3QAZ - chains A and B of the 3 polymer chains in the assembly; structure by X-ray diffraction, 3.80 A resolution.

== Chain A ==
Name: Interleukin-2
Organism: Homo sapiens
Reference sequence: P60568 (IL2_HUMAN); residues 1-133 here correspond to UniProt positions 21-153 (UniProt number = residue number + 20)
Chain sequence (136 residues; numbered -2 to 133; the number before each row is that of its first residue; numbers below 1 keep their minus sign (Ala-2 is residue -2)):
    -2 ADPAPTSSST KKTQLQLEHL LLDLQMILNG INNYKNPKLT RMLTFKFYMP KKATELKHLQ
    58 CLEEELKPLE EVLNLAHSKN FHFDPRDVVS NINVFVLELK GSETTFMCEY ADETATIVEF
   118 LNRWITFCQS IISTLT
Disordered / not traced: -2 to 5, 32-34, 99-102
Disulfides: Cys58-Cys105
Construct notes: expression tag (-2 to 0); engineered mutation His74 (Gln94 in P60568), Phe80 (Leu100 in P60568), Asp81 (Arg101 in P60568), Val85 (Leu105 in P60568), Val86 (Ile106 in P60568), Phe92 (Ile112 in P60568)
Curated features (UniProtKB/Swiss-Prot):
  - glycosylation: Thr3 (O-linked (GalNAc...) threonine)
Reported in the primary citation:
  - mutagenesis - F42A (120-fold): decreased binding to CD25
  - mutagenesis - F42A (1 log): decreased signaling in response to CD25+ cells
  - mutagenesis - F42A: unchanged signaling in response to CD25- cells

== Chain B ==
Name: Interleukin-2 receptor subunit beta
Organism: Homo sapiens
Reference sequence: P14784 (IL2RB_HUMAN); residues -2 to 214 here correspond to UniProt positions 24-240 (UniProt number = residue number + 26)
Chain sequence (217 residues; row label = number of the first residue in the row; numbers below 1 keep their minus sign (Ala-2 is residue -2)):
    -2 ADPAVQGTSQ FTCFYNSRAQ ISCVWSQDGA LQDTSCQVHA WPDRRRWQQT CELLPVSQAS
    58 WACNLILGAP DSQKLTTVDI VTLRVLCREG VRWRVMAIQD FKPFENLRLM APISLQVVHV
   118 ETHRCNISWE ISQASHYFER HLEFEARTLS PGHTWEEAPL LTLKQKQEWI CLETLTPDTQ
   178 YEFQVRVKPL QGEFTTWSPW SQPLAFRTKP AALGKDT
Disordered / not traced: -2 to 6, 25-30, 208-214
Disulfides: Cys10-Cys20, Cys33-Cys84, Cys48-Cys60
Construct notes: engineered mutation Asp-1 (Ser25 in P14784), Pro0 (Ala26 in P14784), Gln3 (Asn29 in P14784), Gln17 (Asn43 in P14784), Gln45 (Asn71 in P14784)
Ligand contacts: N-acetylglucosamine (NAG; 2-acetamido-2-deoxy-beta-D-glucopyranose): Val115, Asn123, Trp166, Cys168
Curated features (UniProtKB/Swiss-Prot):
  - motif: Trp194 to Ser198 (WSXWS motif)
  - glycosylation: Asn123 (N-linked (GlcNAc...) asparagine)

== Interface between chain A and chain B ==
Pairs across the interface (24):
  Leu12(A) with Gln188(B)
  Gln13(A) with Thr74(B); Val75(B)
  His16(A) with Tyr134(B); Gln188(B)
  Leu19(A) with His133(B); Tyr134(B); Glu136(B)
  Asp20(A) with His133(B), salt bridge; Tyr134(B), hydrogen bond
  Met23(A) with His133(B), hydrogen bond
  Arg83(A) with Lys71(B)
  Asp84(A) with Ser69(B); Gln70(B); Lys71(B), salt bridge
  Asn88(A) with Arg42(B), hydrogen bond; Gln70(B), hydrogen bond (side chain-backbone); Thr73(B), hydrogen bond; Tyr134(B)
  Val91(A) with Arg41(B); Val75(B), hydrophobic
  Phe92(A) with Thr73(B); Tyr134(B)
  Glu95(A) with Arg41(B), salt bridge
Other interface residues (no listed pair), chain A (13 interface residues in all): Glu15
Other interface residues (no listed pair), chain B (15 interface residues in all): Asp76, Phe101, His138

== Overview ==
13 residues of chain A and 15 residues of chain B are in contact, with 5 hydrogen bonds and 3 salt bridges.
Among the polar pairs are Asp20(A)-His133(B), Asp84(A)-Lys71(B) and Glu95(A)-Arg41(B). From the paper: F42A of
chain A reduces binding to CD25; F42A of chain A reduces signaling in response to CD25+ cells.
Chain A is Interleukin-2 and chain B is Interleukin-2 receptor subunit beta, both from Homo sapiens; the
structure, IL-2 mutant D10 ternary complex, was determined by X-ray diffraction (same publication as 3QB1).
